PDB entry 5OQO | X-ray diffraction, 3.25 A resolution | chains A and B of the 4 polymer chains in the assembly

Chain A:
Protein: Condensin complex subunit 3
From: Saccharomyces cerevisiae (strain ATCC 204508 / S288c)
UniProt: Q06680 (CND3_YEAST); residue numbers follow UniProt; this construct covers 6-498, 556-932
Amino-acid sequence (871 residues; each row starts with the number of its first residue; note: 57 numbers in that range are skipped by the numbering (no residue carries them; nothing is unmodelled there)):
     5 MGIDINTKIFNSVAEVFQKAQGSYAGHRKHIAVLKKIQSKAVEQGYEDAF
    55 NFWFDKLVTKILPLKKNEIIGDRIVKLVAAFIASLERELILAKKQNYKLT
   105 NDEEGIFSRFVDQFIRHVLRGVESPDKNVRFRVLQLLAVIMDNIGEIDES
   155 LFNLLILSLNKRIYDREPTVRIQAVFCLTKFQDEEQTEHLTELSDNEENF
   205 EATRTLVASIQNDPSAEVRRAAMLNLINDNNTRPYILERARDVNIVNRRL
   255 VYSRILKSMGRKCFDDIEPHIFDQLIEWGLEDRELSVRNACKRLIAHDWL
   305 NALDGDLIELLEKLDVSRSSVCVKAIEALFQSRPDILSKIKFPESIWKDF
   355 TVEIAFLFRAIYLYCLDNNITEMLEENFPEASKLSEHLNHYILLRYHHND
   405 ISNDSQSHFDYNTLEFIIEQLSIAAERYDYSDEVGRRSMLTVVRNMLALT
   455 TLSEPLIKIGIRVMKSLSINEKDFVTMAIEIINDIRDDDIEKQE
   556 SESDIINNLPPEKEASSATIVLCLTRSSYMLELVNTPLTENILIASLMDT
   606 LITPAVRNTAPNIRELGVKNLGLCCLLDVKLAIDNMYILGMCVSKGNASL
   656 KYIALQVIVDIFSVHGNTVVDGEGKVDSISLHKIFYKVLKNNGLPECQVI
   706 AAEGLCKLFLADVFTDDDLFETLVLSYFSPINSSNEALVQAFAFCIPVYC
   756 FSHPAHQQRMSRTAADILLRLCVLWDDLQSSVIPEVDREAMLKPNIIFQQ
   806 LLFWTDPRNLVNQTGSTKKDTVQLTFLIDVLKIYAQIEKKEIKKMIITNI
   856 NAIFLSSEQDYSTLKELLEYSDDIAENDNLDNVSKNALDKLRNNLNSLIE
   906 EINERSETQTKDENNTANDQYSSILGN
Unresolved in the structure: 5-6, 189-204, 404-409, 558-566, 912-932
Construct notes: initiating methionine (5)
UniProt features mapped onto this chain:
  - modified residue: Ser198 (Phosphoserine)

Chain B:
Protein: Condensin complex subunit 2
From: Saccharomyces cerevisiae (strain ATCC 204508 / S288c)
UniProt: P38170 (CND2_YEAST); numbering as in UniProt (aligned over 384-529)
Amino-acid sequence (152 residues; numbered 378 to 529; the number before each row is that of its first residue):
   378 GPLGHMSIFEKDLMAYFDENLNRNWRGREHWKVRNFKKANLVNKESDLLE
   428 ETRTTIGDTTDKNTTDDKSMDTKKKHKQKKVLEIDFFKTDDSFEDKVFAS
   478 KGRTKIDMPIKNRKNDTHYLLPDDFHFSTDRITRLFIKPGQKMSLFSHRK
   528 HT
Unresolved in the structure: 378-382, 413-456, 525-529
Construct notes: expression tag (378-383)
What the authors report for this chain:
  - mutagenesis - K409D/R411D/K414D, K451D/K452D/K454D/K456D/K457D: decreased growth
  - mutagenesis - M391D/F394D/W402D/W408D, K409D/R411D/K414D/K451D/K452D/K454D/K456D/K457D: abolished growth
  - mutagenesis - K409D/R411D/K414D/K451D/K452D/K454D/K456D/K457D: decreased localization
  - mutagenesis - K409D/R411D/K414D/K451D/K452D/K454D/K456D/K457D: abolished binding to 35-bp dsDNA

How chain A and chain B interact:
Residue-residue contacts (132; chain A residue first):
  Phe14(A) with Phe463(B); Phe464(B)
  Ala18(A) with Phe463(B); Phe464(B), hydrophobic
  Glu19(A) with Phe464(B)
  Phe21(A) with Phe463(B), hydrophobic
  Gln22(A) with Glu460(B), hydrogen bond; Ile461(B), hydrogen bond (side chain-backbone); Asp462(B); Phe463(B), hydrogen bond (side chain-backbone); Phe464(B)
  Gln25(A) with Glu460(B); Ile461(B), hydrogen bond (side chain-backbone); Phe463(B)
  Lys60(A) with Asp468(B), salt bridge; Glu471(B), salt bridge
  Leu61(A) with Phe463(B)
  Lys64(A) with Asp462(B); Lys465(B)
  Pro67(A) with Phe470(B), hydrophobic; Val474(B), hydrophobic
  Leu68(A) with Ile461(B), hydrophobic
  Glu72(A) with Lys457(B), hydrogen bond (side chain-backbone); Val458(B), hydrogen bond (side chain-backbone)
  Ile74(A) with Val458(B); Leu459(B)
  Arg124(A) with Phe475(B)
  Gly125(A) with Phe475(B)
  Glu127(A) with Lys478(B), salt bridge
  Ser128(A) with Val474(B), hydrogen bond (side chain-backbone); Ile483(B)
  Pro129(A) with Ala476(B); Ser477(B); Lys478(B); Thr481(B); Ile483(B)
  Val133(A) with Val474(B), hydrophobic
  Arg134(A) with Ile483(B)
  Arg166(A) with Ile483(B), hydrogen bond (side chain-backbone); Asp484(B), salt bridge
  Tyr168(A) with Asp484(B); Met485(B), hydrogen bond (backbone-backbone); Arg490(B); Lys491(B)
  Asp169(A) with Ile483(B); Met485(B)
  Arg170(A) with Ile483(B); Asp484(B); Met485(B)
  Arg175(A) with Met485(B)
  Ala212(A) with Lys491(B)
  Gln215(A) with His495(B); Tyr496(B)
  Asn216(A) with Arg490(B); Lys491(B); Asn492(B), hydrogen bond (side chain-backbone); Tyr496(B), hydrogen bond (backbone-side chain)
  Asp217(A) with Tyr496(B)
  Pro218(A) with Asn489(B); Tyr496(B)
  Arg223(A) with Tyr496(B)
  Glu242(A) with Leu497(B)
  Arg243(A) with His495(B), hydrogen bond (side chain-backbone); Tyr496(B); Leu497(B)
  Arg245(A) with Trp402(B); Leu497(B); Leu498(B), hydrogen bond (backbone-backbone); Pro499(B), hydrogen bond (side chain-backbone); Asp501(B)
  Asp246(A) with Tyr496(B)
  Val247(A) with Arg403(B); Tyr496(B), hydrogen bond (backbone-backbone); Leu497(B); Leu498(B), hydrophobic
  Glu285(A) with His503(B), hydrogen bond (backbone-side chain)
  Arg287(A) with Asn399(B), hydrogen bond; Trp402(B); Asp501(B), salt bridge; His503(B)
  Glu288(A) with Arg400(B), salt bridge
  Glu587(A) with Lys515(B); Pro516(B)
  Val589(A) with Lys515(B), hydrogen bond (backbone-side chain)
  Asn590(A) with Lys515(B), hydrogen bond
  Gly627(A) with Ile514(B)
  Leu628(A) with Ile514(B)
  Leu631(A) with Ile514(B), hydrophobic
  Leu632(A) with Lys515(B)
  Gln661(A) with Phe513(B)
  Val664(A) with Phe513(B), hydrophobic
  Asp665(A) with Leu512(B); Phe513(B), hydrogen bond (side chain-backbone); Ile514(B)
  Ser668(A) with Met520(B)
  Glu708(A) with Phe504(B); Arg508(B); Phe513(B)
  Lys712(A) with Ile509(B), hydrogen bond (side chain-backbone); Arg511(B), hydrogen bond (side chain-backbone); Phe513(B); Met520(B)
  Leu715(A) with Leu522(B), hydrophobic; Phe523(B), hydrophobic
  Ala716(A) with Met520(B), hydrophobic
  Tyr732(A) with Gly404(B); Arg405(B), hydrogen bond (side chain-backbone)
  Ser738(A) with Arg405(B), hydrogen bond (backbone-side chain)
  Glu741(A) with Arg405(B), salt bridge; Pro499(B)
  Ala742(A) with Phe502(B), hydrophobic
  Val744(A) with Arg405(B)
  Gln745(A) with Trp402(B); Asp500(B), hydrogen bond (side chain-backbone); Asp501(B); Phe502(B), hydrogen bond (side chain-backbone)
  Ala746(A) with Phe504(B), hydrophobic
  Ala748(A) with Gly404(B)
  Phe749(A) with Phe504(B); Ser505(B); Thr506(B)
  Cys750(A) with Ile509(B), hydrophobic
  Pro752(A) with Leu398(B), hydrophobic
  Val753(A) with Phe394(B), hydrophobic
  Ser757(A) with Phe523(B)
  Leu797(A) with Arg405(B); Glu406(B)
  Ile801(A) with Trp408(B)
  Gln804(A) with Trp408(B)
  Gln805(A) with Trp408(B)
  Phe808(A) with Trp408(B), hydrophobic
  Val816(A) with Phe394(B), hydrophobic
Also at the interface, not in a pair above, chain A (88 interface residues in all): Asn15, Thr63, Ile65, Leu66, His121, Lys165, Arg252, Leu586, Lys624, Ile658, Val662, Val704, Ile705, Gly709, Phe756
Also at the interface, not in a pair above, chain B (63 interface residues in all): Leu390, Tyr393, Asp395, Asn401, Asp467

Overview:
88 residues of chain A face 63 of chain B across their interface; the contacts include 26 hydrogen bonds and 7
salt bridges. Polar pairs include Lys60(A)-Asp468(B), Lys60(A)-Glu471(B) and Glu127(A)-Lys478(B). From the
paper: K409D/R411D/K414D and K451D/K452D/K454D/K456D/K457D of chain B reduce growth; M391D/F394D/W402D/W408D
and K409D/R411D/K414D/K451D/K452D/K454D/K456D/K457D of chain B abolish growth.
Chain A is Condensin complex subunit 3 and chain B is Condensin complex subunit 2, both from Saccharomyces
cerevisiae (strain ATCC 204508 / S288c); the structure, Crystal structure of the S. cerevisiae condensin
Ycg1-Brn1 subcomplex bound to DNA (crystal form II), was determined by X-ray diffraction, deposited together
with 5OQN, 5OQP and 5OQR.
